Entry 9D3K (electron microscopy, 2.70 A resolution); this record covers chains F and J of the 12 polymer chains in the assembly.

== Chain F ==
Molecule: Histone H4
Source organism: Homo sapiens
Reference sequence: P62805 (H4_HUMAN); residues 23-101 here correspond to UniProt positions 24-102 (UniProt number = residue number + 1)
Amino-acid sequence (79 residues; each row starts with the number of its first residue):
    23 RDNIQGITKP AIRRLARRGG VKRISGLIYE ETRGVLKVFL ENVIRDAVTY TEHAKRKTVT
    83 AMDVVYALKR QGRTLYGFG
Not modelled in the structure: 23
UniProt features mapped onto this chain:
  - modified residue: Lys31 (N6-(2-hydroxyisobutyryl)lysine), Lys44 (N6-(2-hydroxyisobutyryl)lysine), Ser47 (Phosphoserine), Tyr51 (Phosphotyrosine), Lys59 (N6-(2-hydroxyisobutyryl)lysine), Lys77 (N6-(2-hydroxyisobutyryl)lysine), Lys79 (N6-(2-hydroxyisobutyryl)lysine), Thr80 (Phosphothreonine), Tyr88 (Phosphotyrosine), Lys91 (N6-(2-hydroxyisobutyryl)lysine)
  - cross-link (Glycyl lysine isopeptide (Lys-Gly)): Lys31 (interchain with G-Cter in SUMO2), Lys59 (interchain with G-Cter in SUMO2), Lys79 (interchain with G-Cter in SUMO2), Lys91 (interchain with G-Cter in SUMO2)

== Chain J ==
Molecule: 601 DNA
Sequence (94 nucleotides; row label = number of the first residue in the row; numbers below 1 keep their minus sign (DT-46 is residue -46)):
   -46 TGGAGACTAG GGAGTAATCC CCTTGGCGGT TAAAACGCGG GGGACAGCGC GTACGTGCGT
    14 TTAAGCGGTG CTAGAGCTGT CTACGACCAA TTGA

== Chain F / chain J interface ==
Residue-residue contacts (11):
  Arg35(F) with DG8(J), salt bridge to the phosphate
  Arg45(F) with DC7(J), sugar contact; DG8(J), phosphate contact
  Ile46(F) with DC7(J), sugar contact; DG8(J), hydrogen bond to the phosphate
  Ser47(F) with DC7(J), phosphate contact
  Gly48(F) with DC7(J), hydrogen bond to the phosphate
  Arg78(F) with DA28(J), phosphate contact
  Lys79(F) with DG27(J), phosphate contact; DA28(J), hydrogen bond to the phosphate
  Thr80(F) with DA28(J), hydrogen bond to the phosphate
Interface residues without a listed pair, chain F (11 interface residues in all): Arg39, Lys44, Lys77
Interface residues without a listed pair, chain J (5 interface residues in all): DG29

== Summary ==
Chain F and chain J form an interface of 11 and 5 residues respectively, with 4 hydrogen bonds and 1 salt
bridge. Polar pairs include Ile46(F)-DG8(J), Gly48(F)-DC7(J) and Lys79(F)-DA28(J).
Here chain F is Histone H4 (Homo sapiens) and chain J is 601 DNA. Entry 9D3K (Two Dsup molecules in complex
with the nucleosome open from both sides) was determined by electron microscopy (same publication as 9D3L,
9D3N, 9D3O, 9D3Q, 9D3R, 9D3S and 9D3T).
